Entry 6IG0 (electron microscopy, 3.37 A resolution); this record covers chains B and J of the 10 polymer chains in the assembly.

[Chain B]
Protein: Type III-A CRISPR-associated RAMP protein Csm4
Organism: Streptococcus thermophilus ND03
UniProtKB: A0A2U2M037 (A0A2U2M037_STRTR); numbering as in UniProt (aligned over 1-299)
Sequence (299 residues; row label = number of the first residue in the row):
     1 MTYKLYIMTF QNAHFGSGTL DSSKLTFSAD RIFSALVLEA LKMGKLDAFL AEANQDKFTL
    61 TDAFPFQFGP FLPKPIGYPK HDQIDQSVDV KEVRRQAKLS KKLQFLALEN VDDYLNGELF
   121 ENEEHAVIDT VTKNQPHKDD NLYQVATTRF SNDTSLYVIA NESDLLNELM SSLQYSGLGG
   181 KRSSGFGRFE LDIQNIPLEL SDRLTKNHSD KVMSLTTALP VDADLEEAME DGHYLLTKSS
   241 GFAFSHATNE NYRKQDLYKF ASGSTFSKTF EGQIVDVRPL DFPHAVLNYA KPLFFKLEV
Unresolved in the structure: 1, 83-85
Reported in the primary citation:
  - conformationally variable residues (order/disorder transition): Asp-82 to Gln-104

[Chain J]
Molecule: CTR1
Sequence (42 nucleotides; row label = number of the first residue in the row):
     1 GGUAGGAAUG GGUAAUUAUA GCGAGCUAGA AAGCCAAAGG UC
Unresolved in the structure: 1-6, 40-42

[Interface between chain B and chain J]
Pairs across the interface (9; chain B residue first):
  Lys-138(B) / C34(J)  sugar contact
  Lys-138(B) / C35(J)  phosphate contact
  Asp-139(B) / C35(J)  phosphate contact
  Asp-140(B) / C35(J)  hydrogen bond to the phosphate
  Asp-140(B) / A36(J)  phosphate contact
  Asn-141(B) / C34(J)  hydrogen bond to the sugar
  Asn-141(B) / C35(J)  sugar contact
  Leu-142(B) / C34(J)  base contact
  Leu-142(B) / C35(J)  sugar contact
Interface residues without a listed pair, chain B (6 interface residues in all): His-137
Interface residues without a listed pair, chain J (4 interface residues in all): G33

[Overview]
The interface between chain B and chain J involves 6 residues on one side and 4 on the other; the contacts
include 2 hydrogen bonds. Among the polar pairs are Asn-141(B)/C34(J) and Asp-140(B)/C35(J). The paper reports
conformational variability at Asp-82(B).
Chain B is Type III-A CRISPR-associated RAMP protein Csm4 (Streptococcus thermophilus ND03) and chain J is
CTR1; the structure, Type III-A Csm complex, Cryo-EM structure of Csm-CTR1, ATP bound, was determined by
electron microscopy together with 6IFK, 6IFL, 6IFN, 6IFR, 6IFU, 6IFY and 6IFZ from the same study.
